8CLS - chains C and D of the 8 polymer chains in the assembly; structure by electron microscopy, 4.00 A resolution.

# Chain C
Protein: Probable insulin-like peptide 5 A chain
UniProtKB: Q7KUD5 (INSL5_DROME); residues 1-25 here correspond to UniProt positions 84-108 (UniProt number = residue number + 83)
Amino-acid sequence (25 residues; each row starts with the number of its first residue):
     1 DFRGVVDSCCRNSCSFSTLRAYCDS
Not modelled in the structure: 25
Construct notes: conflict N12 (Lys95 in Q7KUD5)
Cystine bridges: C9-C14

# Chain D
Protein: Probable insulin-like peptide 5
UniProtKB: Q7KUD5 (INSL5_DROME); residues 1-28 here correspond to UniProt positions 24-51 (UniProt number = residue number + 23)
Amino-acid sequence (28 residues; numbered 1 to 28; the number before each row is that of its first residue):
     1 NSLRACGPALMDMLRVACPNGFNSMFAK
Not modelled in the structure: 28

# How chain C and chain D interact
Disulfides between the chains: C10(C)-C6(D), C23(C)-C18(D)
Residue-residue contacts (27):
  V5(C) - L10(D)
  C9(C) - R4(D)
  C9(C) - A5(D)  hydrogen bond (backbone-backbone)
  C10(C) - R4(D)  hydrogen bond (backbone-side chain)
  C10(C) - A5(D)
  C10(C) - C6(D)  disulfide
  R11(C) - R4(D)
  N12(C) - R4(D)  hydrogen bond (backbone-side chain)
  S13(C) - S2(D)  hydrogen bond (side chain-backbone)
  S13(C) - L3(D)
  C14(C) - N1(D)
  C14(C) - S2(D)
  C14(C) - L3(D)
  S15(C) - N1(D)
  F16(C) - N1(D)  hydrogen bond (backbone-side chain)
  F16(C) - L3(D)
  F16(C) - A17(D)  hydrophobic
  L19(C) - M13(D)  hydrophobic
  L19(C) - L14(D)
  L19(C) - A17(D)  hydrophobic
  R20(C) - A17(D)
  Y22(C) - L14(D)  hydrophobic
  Y22(C) - F22(D)
  C23(C) - A17(D)
  C23(C) - C18(D)  disulfide
  C23(C) - G21(D)
  D24(C) - G21(D)  hydrogen bond (backbone-backbone)
Other interface residues (no listed pair), chain C (15 interface residues in all): V6
Other interface residues (no listed pair), chain D (14 interface residues in all): V16

# In short
15 residues of chain C face 14 of chain D across their interface; the contacts include 2 disulfide bonds and 6
hydrogen bonds. Among the polar pairs are C10(C)-R4(D), N12(C)-R4(D) and S13(C)-S2(D).
Here chain C is Probable insulin-like peptide 5 A chain and chain D is Probable insulin-like peptide 5. Entry
8CLS (Drosophila melanogaster insulin receptor ectodomain in complex with DILP5) was determined by electron
microscopy.
